Entry 8JSH (electron microscopy, 4.40 A resolution (low resolution: residue-level contacts below are approximate; hydrogen-bond / salt-bridge calls are withheld)); this record covers chains g and u of the 14 polymer chains in the assembly.

[Chain g]
Molecule: 16S ribosomal RNA
From: Escherichia coli
Sequence (1539 nucleotides; row label = number of the first residue in the row):
     2 AAUUGAAGAG UUUGAUCAUG GCUCAGAUUG AACGCUGGCG GCAGGCCUAA CACAUGCAAG
    62 UCGAACGGUA ACAGGAAGAA GCUUGCUUCU UUGCUGACGA GUGGCGGACG GGUGAGUAAU
   122 GUCUGGGAAA CUGCCUGAUG GAGGGGGAUA ACUACUGGAA ACGGUAGCUA AUACCGCAUA
   182 ACGUCGCAAG ACCAAAGAGG GGGACCUUCG GGCCUCUUGC CAUCGGAUGU GCCCAGAUGG
   242 GAUUAGCUAG UAGGUGGGGU AACGGCUCAC CUAGGCGACG AUCCCUAGCU GGUCUGAGAG
   302 GAUGACCAGC CACACUGGAA CUGAGACACG GUCCAGACUC CUACGGGAGG CAGCAGUGGG
   362 GAAUAUUGCA CAAUGGGCGC AAGCCUGAUG CAGCCAUGCC GCGUGUAUGA AGAAGGCCUU
   422 CGGGUUGUAA AGUACUUUCA GCGGGGAGGA AGGGAGUAAA GUUAAUACCU UUGCUCAUUG
   482 ACGUUACCCG CAGAAGAAGC ACCGGCUAAC UCCGUGCCAG CAGCCGCGGU AAUACGGAGG
   542 GUGCAAGCGU UAAUCGGAAU UACUGGGCGU AAAGCGCACG CAGGCGGUUU GUUAAGUCAG
   602 AUGUGAAAUC CCCGGGCUCA ACCUGGGAAC UGCAUCUGAU ACUGGCAAGC UUGAGUCUCG
   662 UAGAGGGGGG UAGAAUUCCA GGUGUAGCGG UGAAAUGCGU AGAGAUCUGG AGGAAUACCG
   722 GUGGCGAAGG CGGCCCCCUG GACGAAGACU GACGCUCAGG UGCGAAAGCG UGGGGAGCAA
   782 ACAGGAUUAG AUACCCUGGU AGUCCACGCC GUAAACGAUG UCGACUUGGA GGUUGUGCCC
   842 UUGAGGCGUG GCUUCCGGAG CUAACGCGUU AAGUCGACCG CCUGGGGAGU ACGGCCGCAA
   902 GGUUAAAACU CAAAUGAAUU GACGGGGGCC CGCACAAGCG GUGGAGCAUG UGGUUUAAUU
   962 CGAUGCAACG CGAAGAACCU UACCUGGUCU UGACAUCCAC GGAAGUUUUC AGAGAUGAGA
  1022 AUGUGCCUUC GGGAACCGUG AGACAGGUGC UGCAUGGCUG UCGUCAGCUC GUGUUGUGAA
  1082 AUGUUGGGUU AAGUCCCGCA ACGAGCGCAA CCCUUAUCCU UUGUUGCCAG CGGUCCGGCC
  1142 GGGAACUCAA AGGAGACUGC CAGUGAUAAA CUGGAGGAAG GUGGGGAUGA CGUCAAGUCA
  1202 UCAUGGCCCU UACGACCAGG GCUACACACG UGCUACAAUG GCGCAUACAA AGAGAAGCGA
  1262 CCUCGCGAGA GCAAGCGGAC CUCAUAAAGU GCGUCGUAGU CCGGAUUGGA GUCUGCAACU
  1322 CGACUCCAUG AAGUCGGAAU CGCUAGUAAU CGUGGAUCAG AAUGCCACGG UGAAUACGUU
  1382 CCCGGGCCUU GUACACACCG CCCGUCACAC CAUGGGAGUG GGUUGCAAAA GAAGUAGGUA
  1442 GCUUAACCUU CGGGAGGGCG CUUACCACUU UGUGAUUCAU GACUGGGGUG AAGUCGUAAC
  1502 AAGGUAACCG UAGGGGAACC UGCGGUUGGA UCACCUCCU
Unresolved in the structure: 923-1387

[Chain u]
Name: 30S ribosomal protein S15
From: Escherichia coli
Reference sequence: P0ADZ4 (RS15_ECOLI); residues 0-88 here correspond to UniProt positions 1-89 (UniProt number = residue number + 1)
Chain sequence (89 residues; each row starts with the number of its first residue; numbering starts at 0):
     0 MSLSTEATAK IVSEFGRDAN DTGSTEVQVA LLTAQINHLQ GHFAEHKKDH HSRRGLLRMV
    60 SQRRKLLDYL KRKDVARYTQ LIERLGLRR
Unresolved in the structure: 0

[How chain g and chain u interact]
Pairs across the interface (39):
  A579(g) with Arg53(u); Arg57(u)
  C580(g) with Arg57(u)
  G581(g) with Ser60(u); Arg63(u)
  C582(g) with Arg63(u)
  G656(g) with Gln27(u); Gln61(u)
  U657(g) with Thr21(u); Gln27(u); Gln61(u)
  C658(g) with Thr21(u); Leu30(u)
  U659(g) with Thr4(u)
  C660(g) with Thr4(u)
  G667(g) with Asp48(u); His50(u); Ser51(u)
  G668(g) with His45(u)
  A728(g) with Arg53(u)
  C739(g) with His41(u)
  U740(g) with Ser1(u)
  G741(g) with Ser1(u); Ser51(u); Gly54(u)
  A749(g) with Asn19(u)
  C750(g) with Asn19(u); Thr21(u); Gly22(u)
  U751(g) with Gly22(u); Ser23(u)
  G752(g) with Tyr68(u)
  A753(g) with Tyr68(u)
  C754(g) with Tyr68(u); Arg71(u)
  G755(g) with Lys64(u)
  C764(g) with His49(u)
  G765(g) with His49(u)
  C808(g) with Lys47(u)
Interface residues without a listed pair, chain g (29 interface residues in all): G666, A729, G730, A807
Interface residues without a listed pair, chain u (30 interface residues in all): Thr7, Asp20, Thr24, Leu38, Leu65, Lys72

[Overview]
The interface between chain g and chain u involves 29 residues on one side and 30 on the other.
Chain g is 16S ribosomal RNA and chain u is 30S ribosomal protein S15, both from Escherichia coli; the
structure, Structure of the 30S-body-IF3 complex from Escherichia coli, was determined by electron microscopy
(same publication as 8JSG).
